Entry 8TH8 (electron microscopy, 7.40 A resolution (low resolution: residue-level contacts below are approximate; hydrogen-bond / salt-bridge calls are withheld)); this record covers chains B and D of the 18 polymer chains in the assembly.

== Chain B ==
Protein: Coiled-coil protein, putative
From: Tetrahymena thermophila
UniProtKB: Q24DJ0 (Q24DJ0_TETTS); residues 1-506 here = UniProt positions 1-506
Sequence (506 residues; row label = number of the first residue in the row):
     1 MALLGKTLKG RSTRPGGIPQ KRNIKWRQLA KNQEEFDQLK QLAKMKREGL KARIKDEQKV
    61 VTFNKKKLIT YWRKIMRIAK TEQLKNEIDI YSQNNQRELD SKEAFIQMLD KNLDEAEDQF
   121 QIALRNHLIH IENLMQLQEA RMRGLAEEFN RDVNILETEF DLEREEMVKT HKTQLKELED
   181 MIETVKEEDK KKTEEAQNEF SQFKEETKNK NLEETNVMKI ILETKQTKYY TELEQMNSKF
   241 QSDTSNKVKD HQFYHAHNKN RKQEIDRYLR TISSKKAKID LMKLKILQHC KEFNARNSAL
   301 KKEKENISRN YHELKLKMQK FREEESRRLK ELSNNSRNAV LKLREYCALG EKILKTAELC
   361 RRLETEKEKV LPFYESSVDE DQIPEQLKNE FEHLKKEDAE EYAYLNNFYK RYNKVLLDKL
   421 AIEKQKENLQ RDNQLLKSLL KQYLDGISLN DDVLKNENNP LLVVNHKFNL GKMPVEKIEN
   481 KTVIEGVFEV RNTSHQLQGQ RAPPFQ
Not modelled in the structure: 277-506

== Chain D ==
Protein: Growth-arrest-specific microtubule-binding protein
From: Tetrahymena thermophila
UniProtKB: I7LT80 (I7LT80_TETTS); residues 1-472 here = UniProt positions 1-472
Sequence (472 residues; each row starts with the number of its first residue):
     1 MSKAAKAKKN VPVVSKLEAD ARKAAEGVND NESEEFKKAM RKEARALVEQ FNEEKKLLAF
    61 YQQERQKINY NWIIAKKELE DKKSELINKE REIQDLQENH FMTLNVYKQK IKHLLFQNQD
   121 QQSELKKDVE VTLKQLEDQH RIKSRELKTD VRSLKVTKKE QEISQQDYLF ALKSEHDKQM
   181 TLMRQDYERQ VNDIKRKYDL KMQNLTKEME EARAAMIKQL EDNKNQKIAE IIKEHTQKYN
   241 DIKNYYSEIT ATNLDYRKTL KNEIKELQTK DEEYKKTLQQ TEKGYKELNE PLQALGIEII
   301 QLKKQDEEQE AIIKEKEELK QKIDNQERLF RKLEYEYEVK LQQFQYLERE RNALYAKFNQ
   361 TVFEIHQKSG LENLILEKKV TNLREDLEIK DLQIHQVLTA ANIDPNSVGS INKSLEEVES
   421 LKNELISELQ AQLKQIRKAH SHMVKAYEGK LSEFVIPVEE LGFDPLVPTN TD
Not modelled in the structure: 293-472

== Interface between chain B and chain D ==
Contacting residue pairs - 33 pairs, chain B then chain D:
  Gln41(B) - Glu34(D)
  Gln41(B) - Lys37(D)
  Lys44(B) - Glu34(D)
  Lys44(B) - Lys37(D)
  Lys44(B) - Arg41(D)
  Met45(B) - Glu32(D)
  Met45(B) - Lys37(D)
  Met45(B) - Met40(D)
  Arg47(B) - Met40(D)
  Arg47(B) - Arg41(D)
  Arg47(B) - Ala44(D)
  Glu48(B) - Met40(D)
  Leu50(B) - Ala44(D)
  Lys51(B) - Glu43(D)
  Lys51(B) - Leu47(D)
  Gln58(B) - Leu47(D)
  Phe105(B) - Gln94(D)
  Asn112(B) - Phe101(D)
  Gln119(B) - Lys112(D)
  His130(B) - Gln119(D)
  Leu137(B) - Lys126(D)
  Arg141(B) - Leu133(D)
  Glu148(B) - Arg141(D)
  Arg151(B) - Arg141(D)
  Ile155(B) - Lys148(D)
  Ile155(B) - Arg152(D)
  Leu156(B) - Lys148(D)
  Leu156(B) - Arg152(D)
  Glu159(B) - Arg152(D)
  Glu163(B) - Lys159(D)
  Glu166(B) - Ile163(D)
  Gln174(B) - Asp167(D)
  Leu178(B) - Phe170(D)
Interface residues without a listed pair, chain B (31 interface residues in all): Asp37, Lys40, Ser101, Glu115, Asp152, Thr158, Phe160, Thr170
Interface residues without a listed pair, chain D (28 interface residues in all): Lys38, Asn105, Glu130, Glu137, Lys155, Glu160, Gln166

== Summary ==
31 residues of chain B face 28 of chain D across their interface.
Chain B is Coiled-coil protein, putative and chain D is Growth-arrest-specific microtubule-binding protein,
both from Tetrahymena thermophila; the structure, Linker domain of Nexin-dynein regulatory complex from
Tetrahymena thermophila, was determined by electron microscopy, deposited together with 8TID and 8TEK.
